PDB entry 4GU3 | X-ray diffraction, 3.60 A resolution | chains A and C of the 3 polymer chains in the assembly

Chain A (and C):
Name: Outer capsid protein sigma-1
Organism: Mammalian orthoreovirus 1
Notes: chain C of this document is another copy of the same molecule, construct and numbering; everything in this record applies to it too
Reference sequence: P04506 (SIGM1_REOVL); residues 261-470 here = UniProt positions 261-470
Sequence (219 residues; numbered 252 to 470; the number before each row is that of its first residue):
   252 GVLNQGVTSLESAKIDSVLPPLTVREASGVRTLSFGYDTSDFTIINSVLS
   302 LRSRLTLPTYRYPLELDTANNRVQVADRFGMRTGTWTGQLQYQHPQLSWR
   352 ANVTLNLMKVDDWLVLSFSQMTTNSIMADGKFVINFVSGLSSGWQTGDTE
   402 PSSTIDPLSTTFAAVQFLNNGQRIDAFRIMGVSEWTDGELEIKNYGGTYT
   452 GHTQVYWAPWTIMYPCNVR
Not modelled in the structure: 252-264, 470 (chain C: 252-265, 470)
Sequence notes: expression tag (252-260)
Reported in the primary citation:
  - binding site for N-acetyl-alpha-neuraminic acid: V354, F369, S370, Q371, M372

Chain A / chain C interface:
Contacting residue pairs (93):
  L273(A) - L273(C)  hydrophobic
  G280(A) - D267(C)
  V281(A) - D267(C)
  R282(A) - I266(C)
  R282(A) - D267(C)  salt bridge
  R282(A) - S268(C)  hydrogen bond (backbone-backbone)
  T283(A) - S268(C)
  T283(A) - L270(C)
  L284(A) - S268(C)  hydrogen bond (backbone-backbone)
  L284(A) - V269(C)
  L284(A) - L270(C)  hydrogen bond (backbone-backbone)
  L284(A) - L273(C)  hydrophobic
  S285(A) - L273(C)
  F286(A) - P272(C)  hydrophobic
  F286(A) - L273(C)
  F286(A) - F286(C)  hydrophobic
  F293(A) - F293(C)  hydrophobic
  I295(A) - P272(C)
  S298(A) - P271(C)
  S298(A) - P272(C)
  V299(A) - G287(C)
  V299(A) - Y288(C)
  V299(A) - D289(C)
  L300(A) - P272(C)
  L300(A) - F286(C)  hydrophobic
  L300(A) - G287(C)  hydrogen bond (backbone-backbone)
  L300(A) - Y288(C)
  L300(A) - D289(C)  hydrogen bond (backbone-backbone)
  L300(A) - F293(C)
  S301(A) - D289(C)
  S301(A) - D292(C)
  S301(A) - F293(C)
  L302(A) - D292(C)  hydrogen bond (backbone-side chain)
  L302(A) - F293(C)  hydrophobic
  L302(A) - L302(C)  hydrophobic
  L306(A) - L306(C)
  L308(A) - L306(C)  hydrophobic
  L308(A) - L308(C)  hydrophobic
  N322(A) - T307(C)
  N322(A) - L308(C)
  N322(A) - P309(C)
  N322(A) - T310(C)  hydrogen bond (backbone-backbone)
  R323(A) - T310(C)
  R323(A) - Y311(C)
  R323(A) - R312(C)
  V324(A) - P309(C)  hydrophobic
  V324(A) - T310(C)  hydrogen bond (backbone-backbone)
  V324(A) - Y311(C)
  V324(A) - R312(C)  hydrogen bond (backbone-backbone)
  V324(A) - L315(C)
  Q325(A) - R312(C)  hydrogen bond
  Q325(A) - L315(C)
  V326(A) - R312(C)  hydrogen bond (backbone-side chain)
  V326(A) - L315(C)  hydrophobic
  D328(A) - R312(C)  salt bridge
  G331(A) - D363(C)
  M332(A) - S403(C)
  M332(A) - S404(C)
  M332(A) - P466(C)  hydrophobic
  N357(A) - I406(C)
  L358(A) - I406(C)
  M359(A) - I406(C)  hydrophobic
  M359(A) - L409(C)
  V361(A) - D363(C)
  V361(A) - W364(C)
  V361(A) - P466(C)  hydrophobic
  D362(A) - D362(C)
  D362(A) - D363(C)  hydrogen bond (side chain-backbone)
  W364(A) - W364(C)
  V366(A) - W364(C)  hydrophobic
  S368(A) - I406(C)
  S368(A) - P408(C)  hydrogen bond (side chain-backbone)
  F369(A) - P408(C)
  F413(A) - F413(C)
  A414(A) - F413(C)
  A415(A) - F413(C)
  A415(A) - I430(C)  hydrophobic
  D426(A) - G448(C)
  D426(A) - T449(C)
  A427(A) - F428(C)
  F428(A) - F413(C)  hydrophobic
  F428(A) - F428(C)  hydrophobic
  P460(A) - P408(C)  hydrophobic
  P460(A) - T411(C)
  P460(A) - I430(C)
  P460(A) - Y446(C)
  W461(A) - T411(C)
  T462(A) - P408(C)
  T462(A) - L409(C)
  T462(A) - S410(C)
  T462(A) - T411(C)  hydrogen bond (side chain-backbone)
  M464(A) - W364(C)  hydrophobic
  M464(A) - M464(C)  hydrophobic
Also at the interface, not in a pair above, chain A (51 interface residues in all): R305, Y311, L317, N321, T334, T412, A459
Also at the interface, not in a pair above, chain C (46 interface residues in all): L284, L300, P314, D407, N468

Overview:
51 residues of chain A and 46 residues of chain C are in contact; the contacts include 14 hydrogen bonds and 2
salt bridges. Polar pairs include R282(A)-D267(C), D328(A)-R312(C) and L302(A)-D292(C). From the paper: a
binding site for N-acetyl-alpha-neuraminic acid at V354(A), F369(A) and S370(A) among others.
Chain A and chain C are both Outer capsid protein sigma-1 (Mammalian orthoreovirus 1); the structure, Crystal
structure of the T1L reovirus attachment protein sigma1 in complex with the GM2 glycan, was determined by
X-ray diffraction together with 4GU4 from the same study.
